7Y90 - chains A and B; structure by X-ray diffraction, 2.09 A resolution.

Chain A:
Molecule: Apoptosis regulator Bcl-2
Organism: Homo sapiens
Reference sequence: P10415 (BCL2_HUMAN); the construct has insertions or renumbered stretches relative to UniProt, so the offset changes along the chain: 1-28 = UniProt 1-28; 70-75 = UniProt 29-34; 92-207 = UniProt 92-207
Sequence (166 residues; numbered 1 to 207; 41 numbers in that range are skipped by the numbering (no residue carries them; nothing is unmodelled there); the number before each row is that of its first residue):
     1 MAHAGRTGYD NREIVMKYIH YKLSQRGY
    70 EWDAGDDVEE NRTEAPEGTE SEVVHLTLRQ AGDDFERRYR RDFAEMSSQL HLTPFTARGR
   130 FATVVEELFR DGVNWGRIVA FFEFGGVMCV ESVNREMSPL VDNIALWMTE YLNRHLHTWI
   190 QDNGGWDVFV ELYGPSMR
Unresolved in the structure: 1-6, 70-87, 204-207
Differences from the reference sequence: linker (76-91); conflict Glu105 (Ser in P10415), Val197 (Ala in P10415)
Curated features (UniProtKB/Swiss-Prot):
  - motif: Asp10 to Trp71 (BH4), Val93 to Arg107 (BH3), Glu136 to Gly155 (BH1), Thr187 to Tyr202 (BH2)
  - site: Asp75 (Cleavage)
  - region: Val92 to Arg107 (Required for interaction with SEPTIN4 isoform ARTS. Required XIAP-mediated ubiquitination and apoptosis)
Residues lining bound ligands: JFF ((2R)-3-[2-(aminomethyl)-3-azanyl-1-[4-[2-(2-chloranylethanoylamino)ethylcarbamoyl]phenyl]prop-1-enyl]sulfanyl-2-(carboxyamino)propanoic acid): Val142, Asn143, Trp144, Gly145, Trp188, Asn192, Leu201, Tyr202
Reported in the primary citation:
  - mutagenesis - G101V (1.00 +/- 0.13 uM): unchanged binding to cp1 peptide (chain B)
  - mutagenesis - F104L (1.62 +/- 0.36 uM): decreased binding to cp1 peptide (chain B)
  - mutagenesis - D111A (0.09 +/- 0.02 uM): increased binding to cp3
  - mutagenesis - D111A (0.006 +/- 0.003 uM): unchanged binding to S55746
  - specificity-determining residues: Asp111

Chain B:
Molecule: cp1 peptide
Sequence (12 residues; row label = number of the first residue in the row):
     1 CPARYGWDYE CX
Modified positions: NH2 (amino group) at position 12
Covalent attachments: compound JFF linked to Cys1, Cys11

Chain A / chain B interface:
Contacting residue pairs (28):
  Phe104(A) with Trp7(B), hydrophobic
  Tyr108(A) with Gly6(B); Trp7(B); Glu10(B), hydrogen bond
  Asp111(A) with Tyr5(B); Gly6(B), hydrogen bond (side chain-backbone); Trp7(B)
  Glu136(A) with Arg4(B), salt bridge; Tyr5(B), hydrogen bond (backbone-side chain)
  Leu137(A) with Arg4(B), hydrogen bond (backbone-side chain); Tyr5(B)
  Arg139(A) with Arg4(B)
  Asp140(A) with Cys1(B); Pro2(B); Arg4(B), salt bridge
  Asn143(A) with Cys1(B); Asp8(B), hydrogen bond; Cys11(B)
  Gly145(A) with Trp7(B); Glu10(B); Cys11(B)
  Arg146(A) with Cys1(B); Pro2(B), hydrogen bond (side chain-backbone); Arg4(B); Tyr5(B); Trp7(B); Asp8(B), salt bridge
  Tyr202(A) with Glu10(B), hydrogen bond
Also at the interface, not in a pair above, chain A (18 interface residues in all): Phe112, Met115, Phe138, Gly141, Val142, Trp144, Ala149
Interface features reported in the paper:
  - residue pairs: Asp111(A)-Gly6(B) (hydrogen bond), Glu136(A)-Arg4(B) (hydrogen bond), Leu137(A)-Arg4(B) (hydrogen bond), Arg146(A)-Asp8(B) (salt bridge)
  - interface residues, chain A: Phe104(A), Tyr108(A), Phe112(A), Met115(A), Leu137(A), Phe138(A), Ala149(A)
  - interface residues, chain B: Tyr5(B), Trp7(B)

In short:
The interface between chain A and chain B involves 18 residues on one side and 9 on the other, with 7 hydrogen
bonds and 3 salt bridges. Polar contacts include Glu136(A)-Arg4(B), Asp140(A)-Arg4(B) and Arg146(A)-Asp8(B).
The paper describes hydrogen bonds between Asp111(A) and Gly6(B), Glu136(A) and Arg4(B) and Leu137(A) and
Arg4(B); a salt bridge between Arg146(A) and Asp8(B). From the paper: F104L of chain A reduces binding to cp1
peptide (chain B); interface residues Phe104(A), Tyr108(A) and Tyr5(B) among others; 3 substitutions were
tested in all.
Chain A is Apoptosis regulator Bcl-2 (Homo sapiens) and chain B is cp1 peptide; the structure, Crystal
Structure Analysis of cp1 bound BCL2, was determined by X-ray diffraction, deposited together with 7Y8D, 7YA5,
7YAA, 7YB7 and 7Y99.
